Entry 9IZ3 (X-ray diffraction, 2.46 A resolution); this record covers chains A and C of the 4 polymer chains in the assembly.

[Chain A (and C)]
Name: Putative phosphonopyruvate decarboxylase alpha subunit
Source organism: Bacillus spizizenii ATCC 6633
Notes: chain C of this document is another copy of the same molecule, construct and numbering; everything in this record applies to it too
Reference sequence: D4HRI2 (D4HRI2_BACSC); residue numbers follow UniProt; this construct covers 1-167
Amino-acid sequence (181 residues; numbered -13 to 167; the number before each row is that of its first residue; numbers below 1 keep their minus sign (Met-13 is residue -13)):
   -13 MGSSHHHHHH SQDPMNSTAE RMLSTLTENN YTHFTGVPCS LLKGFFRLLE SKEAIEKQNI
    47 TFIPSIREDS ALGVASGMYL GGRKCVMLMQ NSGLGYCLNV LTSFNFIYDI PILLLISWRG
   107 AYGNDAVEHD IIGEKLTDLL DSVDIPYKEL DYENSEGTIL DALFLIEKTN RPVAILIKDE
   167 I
Not modelled in the structure: -13 to 2, 39-43, 104-118, 165-167 (chain C: -13 to 2, 39-43, 106-118, 165-167)
Sequence notes: initiating methionine (-13); expression tag (-12 to 0)

[Chain A / chain C interface]
Residue-residue contacts (14):
  Arg53(A) with Arg53(C); Asp55(C), salt bridge; Tyr82(C)
  Asp55(A) with Arg53(C), salt bridge
  Ser78(A) with Asn85(C), hydrogen bond (backbone-side chain)
  Gly81(A) with Gly81(C)
  Tyr82(A) with Gly81(C); Tyr82(C); Val86(C)
  Asn85(A) with Ser78(C)
  Leu125(A) with Leu125(C), hydrophobic
  Ser128(A) with Leu125(C); Ser128(C), hydrogen bond
  Val129(A) with Leu125(C), hydrophobic
Also at the interface, not in a pair above, chain A (10 interface residues in all): Leu84
Also at the interface, not in a pair above, chain C (11 interface residues in all): Leu84, Asp124

[In short]
The interface between chain A and chain C involves 10 residues on one side and 11 on the other; the contacts
include 2 hydrogen bonds and 2 salt bridges. Polar contacts include Arg53(A)-Asp55(C), Ser78(A)-Asn85(C) and
Ser128(A)-Ser128(C).
Both chains are Putative phosphonopyruvate decarboxylase alpha subunit (Bacillus spizizenii ATCC 6633). Entry
9IZ3 (Crystal structure of phosphonopyruvate decarboxylase RhiEF from Bacillus subtilis ATCC6633) was
determined by X-ray diffraction together with 9IZ4 from the same study.
